Entry 1TNR (X-ray diffraction, 2.85 A resolution); this record covers chains A and R.

[Chain A]
Molecule: Tumor necrosis factor beta
Source organism: Homo sapiens
UniProt: P01374 (TNFB_HUMAN); residues 28-171 here correspond to UniProt positions 62-205 (UniProt number = residue number + 34)
Amino-acid sequence (144 residues; numbered 28 to 171; the number before each row is that of its first residue):
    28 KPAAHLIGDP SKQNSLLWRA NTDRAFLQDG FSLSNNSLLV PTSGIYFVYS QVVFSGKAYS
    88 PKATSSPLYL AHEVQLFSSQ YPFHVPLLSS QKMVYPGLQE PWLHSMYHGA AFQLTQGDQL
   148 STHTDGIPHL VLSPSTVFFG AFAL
Swiss-Prot annotation at these positions:
  - glycosylation: Asn62 (N-linked (GlcNAc...) asparagine)

[Chain R]
Molecule: Tumor necrosis factor receptor P55
Source organism: Homo sapiens
UniProt: P19438 (TNR1A_HUMAN); residues 15-153 here correspond to UniProt positions 44-182 (UniProt number = residue number + 29)
Amino-acid sequence (139 residues; each row starts with the number of its first residue):
    15 CPQGKYIHPQ NNSICCTKCH KGTYLYNDCP GPGQDTDCRE CESGSFTASE NHLRHCLSCS
    75 KCRKEMGQVE ISSCTVDRDT VCGCRKNQYR HYWSENLFQC FNCSLCLNGT VHLSCQEKQN
   135 TVCTCHAGFF LRENECVSC
Disulfides: Cys15-Cys29, Cys30-Cys43, Cys33-Cys52, Cys55-Cys70, Cys73-Cys88, Cys76-Cys96, Cys98-Cys114, Cys117-Cys129, Cys120-Cys137, Cys139-Cys150
Swiss-Prot annotation at these positions:
  - glycosylation (N-linked (GlcNAc...) asparagine): Asn25, Asn116, Asn122

[Interface between chain A and chain R]
Contacting residue pairs (23):
  Ile34(A) with Ser72(R)
  Pro37(A) with Lys75(R)
  Arg46(A) with Ser72(R), hydrogen bond
  Ala47(A) with His69(R)
  Asn48(A) with His69(R), hydrogen bond (backbone-side chain)
  Thr49(A) with Ser59(R); His69(R); Cys70(R); Ser72(R), hydrogen bond
  Asp50(A) with His69(R), hydrogen bond (backbone-side chain); Cys70(R), hydrogen bond (backbone-backbone); Leu71(R); Ser72(R), hydrogen bond
  Ala52(A) with His69(R)
  Ser82(A) with Glu79(R), hydrogen bond
  Gly83(A) with Glu79(R)
  Lys84(A) with Glu79(R)
  Pro128(A) with Glu79(R); Met80(R), hydrophobic; Gln113(R)
  Leu130(A) with Arg77(R)
  Pro155(A) with Lys78(R)
  Val158(A) with Arg77(R)
Other interface residues (no listed pair), chain A (18 interface residues in all): Ser38, Arg51, Pro161
Other interface residues (no listed pair), chain R (13 interface residues in all): Leu67, Cys73

[In short]
The interface between chain A and chain R involves 18 residues on one side and 13 on the other, with 7
hydrogen bonds. Polar contacts include Arg46(A)-Ser72(R), Asn48(A)-His69(R) and Thr49(A)-Ser72(R).
Chain A is Tumor necrosis factor beta and chain R is Tumor necrosis factor receptor P55, both from Homo
sapiens; the structure, Crystal structure of the soluble human 55 kd tnf receptor-human tnf-beta complex:
implications for tnf receptor ..., was determined by X-ray diffraction.
